6YAY - chains B and D of the 4 polymer chains in the assembly; structure by X-ray diffraction, 2.09 A resolution.

Chain B:
Name: Bacterial cellulose secretion regulator BcsQ
Source organism: Escherichia coli
UniProtKB: A0A0B1KWQ0 (A0A0B1KWQ0_ECOLX); residue numbers follow UniProt; this construct covers 1-250
Sequence (261 residues; each row starts with the number of its first residue):
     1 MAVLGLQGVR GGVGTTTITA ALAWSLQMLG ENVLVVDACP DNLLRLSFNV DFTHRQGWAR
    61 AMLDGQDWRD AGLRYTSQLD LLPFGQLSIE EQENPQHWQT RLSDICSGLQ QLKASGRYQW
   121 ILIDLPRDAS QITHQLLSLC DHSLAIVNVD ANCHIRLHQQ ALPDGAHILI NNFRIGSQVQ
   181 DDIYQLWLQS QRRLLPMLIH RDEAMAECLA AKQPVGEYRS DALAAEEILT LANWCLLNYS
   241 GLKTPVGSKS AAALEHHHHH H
Not modelled in the structure: 1, 241-261
Construct notes: expression tag (251-261)
Modified / non-standard residues: Mse1 (selenomethionine); Mse28, Mse62, Mse197, Mse205 (selenomethionine; parent Met)
Metal / ion sites: Mg2+: T16 (together with ATP)
Ligand contacts:
  - ATP (adenosine-5'-triphosphate), molecule 1: R10, D150, A151, N152, R156
  - ATP, molecule 2: G11, G12, V13, G14, T15, T16, T17, D41, L43, N171, N172, I199, H200, R201, D202, Mse205, A206, L209

Chain D:
Name: Bacterial cellulose secretion regulator BcsR
Source organism: Escherichia coli
UniProtKB: J7QAC9 (J7QAC9_ECOLX); residue numbers follow UniProt; this construct covers 1-62
Sequence (62 residues; row label = number of the first residue in the row):
     1 MNNNEPDTLP DPAIGYIFQN DIVALKQAFS LPDIDYADIS QREQLAAALK RWPLLAEFAQ
    61 QK
Not modelled in the structure: 1-27, 40-42, 62
Modified / non-standard residues: Mse1 (selenomethionine)

Chain B / chain D interface:
Pairs across the interface (15):
  D51(B) with E57(D)
  F52(B) with E57(D), hydrogen bond (backbone-side chain); F58(D), hydrophobic; Q61(D)
  T53(B) with Q61(D)
  I89(B) with L31(D), hydrophobic
  E207(B) with W52(D)
  L209(B) with L54(D)
  A210(B) with W52(D), hydrophobic; P53(D); L54(D), hydrogen bond (backbone-backbone)
  A211(B) with P53(D)
  K212(B) with L54(D); E57(D), salt bridge
  Y218(B) with W52(D)
Also at the interface, not in a pair above, chain B (12 interface residues in all): V50, E93
Also at the interface, not in a pair above, chain D (8 interface residues in all): F29

Overview:
12 residues of chain B face 8 of chain D across their interface, with 2 hydrogen bonds and 1 salt bridge.
Among the polar pairs are K212(B)-E57(D), F52(B)-E57(D) and A210(B)-L54(D). Bound to chain B: ATP.
Chain B is Bacterial cellulose secretion regulator BcsQ and chain D is Bacterial cellulose secretion regulator
BcsR, both from Escherichia coli; the structure, Crystal structure of a Selenium-derivatized complex of the
bacterial cellulose secretion regulators BcsR and BcsQ, crystallized ..., was determined by X-ray diffraction
together with 6YAR, 6YB3, 6YB5, 6YBB and 6YBU from the same study.
